Entry 6DB2 (X-ray diffraction, 1.70 A resolution); this record covers chain A.

# Chain A
Molecule: Alpha-ketoglutarate-dependent L-arginine hydroxylase
From: Streptomyces vinaceus
Notes: EC 1.14.11.41
UniProt: Q6WZB0 (ARGHX_STRVI); residues 23-358 here = UniProt positions 23-358
Chain sequence (336 residues; each row starts with the number of its first residue):
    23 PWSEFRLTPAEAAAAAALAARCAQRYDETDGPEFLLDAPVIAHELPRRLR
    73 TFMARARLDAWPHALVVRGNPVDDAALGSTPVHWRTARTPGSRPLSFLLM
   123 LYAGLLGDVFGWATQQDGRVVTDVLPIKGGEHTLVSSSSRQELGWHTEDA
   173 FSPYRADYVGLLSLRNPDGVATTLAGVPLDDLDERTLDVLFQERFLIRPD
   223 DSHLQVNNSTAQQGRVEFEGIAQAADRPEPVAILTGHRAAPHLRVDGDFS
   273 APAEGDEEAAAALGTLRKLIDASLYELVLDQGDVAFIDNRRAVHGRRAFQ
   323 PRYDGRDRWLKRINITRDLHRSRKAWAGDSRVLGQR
Metal / ion sites: oxovanadium(2+) V: H168, E170, H316 (together with succinic acid)
Small-molecule neighbours:
  - L-homoarginine (HRG): Q137, L156, V157, S158, L165, G166, W167, H168, E170, D222, S224, D268, D270, F271, R334
  - succinic acid (SIN): V146, S158, L165, H168, E170, L183, T194, H316, G317, R318, R330, L332, R334
  - oxovanadium(2+) (VVO): H168, E170, H316, R334

# Summary
Chain A binds succinic acid, L-homoarginine and oxovanadium(2+). H168, E170 and H316 form the oxovanadium(2+)
V site.
Chain A is Alpha-ketoglutarate-dependent L-arginine hydroxylase (Streptomyces vinaceus); the structure, X-ray
crystal structure of VioC bound to vanadyl ion, L-homoarginine, and succinate, was determined by X-ray
diffraction, deposited together with 6DAX.
